PDB entry 3PUZ | X-ray diffraction, 2.90 A resolution | chains E and F of the 5 polymer chains in the assembly

[Chain E]
Molecule: Maltose transporter subunit; periplasmic-binding component of ABC superfamily
Organism: Escherichia coli
UniProtKB: B1XC33 (B1XC33_ECODH); residues 1-370 here correspond to UniProt positions 27-396 (UniProt number = residue number + 26)
Amino-acid sequence (370 residues; row label = number of the first residue in the row):
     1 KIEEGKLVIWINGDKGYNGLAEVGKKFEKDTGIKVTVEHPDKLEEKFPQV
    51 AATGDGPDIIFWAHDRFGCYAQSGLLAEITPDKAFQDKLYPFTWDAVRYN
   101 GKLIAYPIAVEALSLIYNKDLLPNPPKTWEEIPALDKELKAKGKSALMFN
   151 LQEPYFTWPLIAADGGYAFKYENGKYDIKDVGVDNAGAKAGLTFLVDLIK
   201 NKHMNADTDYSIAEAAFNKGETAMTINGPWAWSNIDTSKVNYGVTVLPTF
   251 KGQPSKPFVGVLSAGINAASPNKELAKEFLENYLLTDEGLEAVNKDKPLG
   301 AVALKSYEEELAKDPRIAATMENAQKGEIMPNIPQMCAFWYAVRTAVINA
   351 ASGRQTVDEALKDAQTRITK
Sequence notes: engineered mutation Cys69 (Gly95 in B1XC33), Cys337 (Ser363 in B1XC33)
Disulfide bonds: Cys69-Cys337

[Chain F]
Molecule: Maltose transporter subunit; membrane component of ABC superfamily
Organism: Escherichia coli
UniProtKB: B1XC32 (B1XC32_ECODH); residues 1-514 here = UniProt positions 1-514
Amino-acid sequence (514 residues; numbered 1 to 514; the number before each row is that of its first residue):
     1 MDVIKKKHWWQSDALKWSVLGLLGLLVGYLVVLMYAQGEYLFAITTLILS
    51 SAGLYIFANRKAYAWRYVYPGMAGMGLFVLFPLVCTIAIAFTNYSSTNQL
   101 TFERAQEVLLDRSWQAGKTYNFGLYPAGDEWQLALSDGETGKNYLSDAFK
   151 FGGEQKLQLKETTAQPEGERANLRVITQNRQALSDITAILPDGNKVMMSS
   201 LRQFSGTQPLYTLDGDGTLTNNQSGVKYRPNNQIGFYQSITADGNWGDEK
   251 LSPGYTVTTGWKNFTRVFTDEGIQKPFLAIFVWTVVFSLITVFLTVAVGM
   301 VLACLVQWEALRGKAVYRVLLILPYAVPSFISILIFKGLFNQSFGEINMM
   351 LSALFGVKPAWFSDPTTARTMLIIVNTWLGYPYMMILCMGLLKAIPDDLY
   401 EASAMDGAGPFQNFFKITLPLLIKPLTPLMIASFAFNFNNFVLIQLLTNG
   451 GPDRLGTTTPAGYTDLLVNYTYRIAFEGGGGQDFGLAAAIATLIFLLVGA
   501 LAIVNLKATRMKFD
Unresolved in the structure: 1-17, 243-247, 504-514

[Interface between chain E and chain F]
Residue-residue contacts (51):
  Glu4(E) - Arg180(F)  salt bridge
  Gly5(E) - Arg180(F)
  Glu28(E) - Arg174(F)
  Lys29(E) - Arg174(F)  hydrogen bond (backbone-side chain)
  Asp30(E) - Leu173(F)
  Asp30(E) - Arg174(F)  hydrogen bond (backbone-backbone)
  Thr31(E) - Arg174(F)
  Thr31(E) - Thr177(F)
  Thr31(E) - Leu201(F)
  Gly32(E) - Arg174(F)
  Ile33(E) - Thr177(F)
  Gln49(E) - Gln99(F)
  Ala52(E) - Gln99(F)
  Ala52(E) - Leu100(F)
  Thr53(E) - Gln99(F)
  Thr53(E) - Arg104(F)  hydrogen bond (backbone-side chain)
  Gln72(E) - Ser252(F)  hydrogen bond (backbone-side chain)
  Ser73(E) - Ser252(F)
  Ser73(E) - Pro253(F)
  Thr80(E) - Gln115(F)
  Asp82(E) - Thr119(F)
  Asp82(E) - Gln203(F)  hydrogen bond
  Asn205(E) - Ser343(F)  hydrogen bond
  Asn205(E) - Phe344(F)
  Asp207(E) - Asn341(F)
  Asp207(E) - Gln342(F)
  Asp207(E) - Ser343(F)  hydrogen bond
  Thr208(E) - Phe344(F)
  Ile212(E) - Phe344(F)  hydrophobic
  Ala268(E) - Asp111(F)
  Glu274(E) - Met198(F)
  Glu274(E) - Ser199(F)
  Glu274(E) - Ser200(F)
  Leu275(E) - Leu201(F)  hydrophobic
  Lys277(E) - Ser199(F)
  Lys277(E) - Ser200(F)
  Lys277(E) - Gln203(F)
  Glu278(E) - Ser200(F)
  Glu278(E) - Leu201(F)
  Glu278(E) - Arg202(F)  salt bridge
  Asn282(E) - Arg202(F)  hydrogen bond
  Tyr283(E) - Leu173(F)
  Tyr341(E) - Gly478(F)
  Tyr341(E) - Gly479(F)
  Thr345(E) - Asp453(F)
  Arg354(E) - Pro452(F)
  Arg354(E) - Asp453(F)  hydrogen bond (side chain-backbone)
  Arg354(E) - Leu455(F)
  Arg354(E) - Tyr463(F)
  Gln355(E) - Leu455(F)
  Arg367(E) - Gly480(F)
Also at the interface, not in a pair above, chain E (40 interface residues in all): Glu45, Ala71, Gly74, Glu78, Lys102, Met148, Lys273, Asn349, Ser352
Also at the interface, not in a pair above, chain F (38 interface residues in all): Val108, Arg112, Ser113, Gln181, Leu210, Gln223, Ser363, Thr457, Phe476

[In short]
40 residues of chain E and 38 residues of chain F are in contact; the contacts include 9 hydrogen bonds and 2
salt bridges. Polar pairs include Glu4(E)-Arg180(F), Glu278(E)-Arg202(F) and Lys29(E)-Arg174(F).
Here chain E is Maltose transporter subunit; periplasmic-binding component of ABC superfamily and chain F is
Maltose transporter subunit; membrane component of ABC superfamily, both from Escherichia coli. Entry 3PUZ
(Crystal Structure of a pre-translocation state MBP-Maltose transporter complex bound to AMP-PNP) was
determined by X-ray diffraction together with 3PUY and 3PV0 from the same study.
